Entry 7HP7 (X-ray diffraction, 1.86 A resolution); this record covers chains A and B.

== Chain A ==
Protein: Serine protease subunit NS2B
From: Zika virus
Reference sequence: Q32ZE1 (POLG_ZIKV); residues 46-89 here correspond to UniProt positions 1414-1457 (UniProt number = residue number + 1368)
Sequence (46 residues; numbered 44 to 89; the number before each row is that of its first residue):
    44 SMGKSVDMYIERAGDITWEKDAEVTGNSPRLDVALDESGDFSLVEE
Unresolved in the structure: 44-49, 89
Differences from the reference sequence: expression tag (44-45)

== Chain B ==
Protein: Serine protease NS3
From: Zika virus
Notes: EC 3.4.21.91, 3.6.1.15, 3.6.4.13
Reference sequence: Q32ZE1 (POLG_ZIKV); residues 11-177 here correspond to UniProt positions 1509-1675 (UniProt number = residue number + 1498)
Sequence (168 residues; row label = number of the first residue in the row):
    10 MKEVKKGETTDGVYRVMTRRLLGSTQVGVGVMQEGVFHTMWHVTKGAALR
    60 SGEGRLDPYWGDVKQDLVSYCGPWKLDAAWDGLSEVQLLAVPPGERAKNI
   110 QTLPGIFKTKDGDIGAVALDYPAGTSGSPILDKCGRVIGLYGNGVVIKNG
   160 SYVSAITQGKREEETPVE
Unresolved in the structure: 10-15, 172-177
Disulfides: Cys143 forms a disulfide with the same residue of a neighbouring copy of this chain
Differences from the reference sequence: initiating methionine (10); conflict Lys107 (Arg1605 in Q32ZE1)
Residues lining bound ligands: A1BGN ((8S)-7-{[6-methoxy-2-(piperazin-1-yl)pyrimidin-4-yl]methoxy}-5-methyl[1,2,4]triazolo[1,5-a]pyrimidine): Asp129, Tyr130, Pro131, Ala132, Thr134, Ser135, Tyr150, Gly151, Gly153, Val154, Val155, Tyr161
Swiss-Prot annotation at these positions:
  - active site (Charge relay system): His51, Asp75, Ser135

== Chain A / chain B interface ==
Contacting residue pairs (93):
  Met51(A) with Met26(B); Arg29(B); Val36(B), hydrophobic; Val52(B); Thr53(B); Leu58(B); Arg59(B), hydrogen bond (backbone-backbone)
  Tyr52(A) with Arg24(B); Val25(B); Met26(B), hydrogen bond (backbone-backbone); Arg28(B), hydrogen bond; Ser33(B), hydrogen bond; Arg59(B)
  Ile53(A) with Tyr23(B), hydrophobic; Arg24(B); Met41(B), hydrophobic; Phe46(B), hydrophobic; Arg59(B), hydrogen bond (backbone-backbone)
  Glu54(A) with Tyr23(B); Arg24(B), hydrogen bond (backbone-backbone)
  Arg55(A) with Glu17(B); Thr19(B); Asp20(B), hydrogen bond (side chain-backbone); Gly21(B); Val22(B); Tyr23(B)
  Ala56(A) with Val22(B), hydrogen bond (backbone-backbone); Arg24(B); Val100(B), hydrophobic; Ala106(B)
  Gly57(A) with Gly21(B); Val22(B), hydrogen bond (backbone-backbone)
  Asp58(A) with Leu98(B)
  Ile59(A) with Gly21(B); Val22(B); Val40(B), hydrophobic; Leu98(B), hydrophobic; Leu140(B), hydrophobic; Gly144(B); Val146(B), hydrophobic
  Thr60(A) with Asn108(B), hydrogen bond (backbone-side chain); Leu140(B)
  Trp61(A) with Val95(B); Gln96(B); Gln110(B); Leu140(B); Asp141(B); Lys142(B)
  Glu62(A) with Gln96(B), hydrogen bond (backbone-side chain); Asn108(B)
  Ala65(A) with Gln96(B); Asn108(B)
  Glu66(A) with Ile109(B); Gln110(B), hydrogen bond (backbone-backbone)
  Val67(A) with Glu94(B); Gln110(B)
  Thr68(A) with Ile109(B); Gln110(B), hydrogen bond (backbone-backbone); Thr111(B), hydrogen bond (backbone-side chain); Leu128(B)
  Gly69(A) with Thr111(B); Ala127(B); Leu128(B)
  Asn70(A) with Leu112(B); Ala127(B)
  Ser71(A) with Leu112(B), hydrogen bond (side chain-backbone); Pro113(B); Gly114(B)
  Pro72(A) with Gly114(B); Ile115(B), hydrogen bond (backbone-backbone); Ala127(B)
  Arg73(A) with Ile115(B)
  Leu74(A) with Ile115(B), hydrogen bond (backbone-backbone); Phe116(B); Lys117(B), hydrogen bond (backbone-backbone)
  Asp75(A) with Lys117(B)
  Val76(A) with Phe116(B), hydrophobic; Lys117(B), hydrogen bond (backbone-backbone); Thr118(B)
  Leu78(A) with Lys73(B)
  Asp79(A) with Lys73(B)
  Glu80(A) with Lys73(B)
  Ser81(A) with Val72(B)
  Gly82(A) with Val72(B); Lys73(B); Asn152(B), hydrogen bond (backbone-side chain)
  Phe84(A) with Asn152(B); Gly153(B); Val154(B); Ala164(B), hydrophobic
  Leu86(A) with Val154(B), hydrophobic; Val155(B); Ile156(B), hydrophobic
Interface residues without a listed pair, chain A (33 interface residues in all): Asp50, Ser85
Interface residues without a listed pair, chain B (59 interface residues in all): Thr27, Ala57, Ser60, Leu65, Ile123, Pro138, Val162

== Overview ==
33 residues of chain A face 59 of chain B across their interface; the contacts include 20 hydrogen bonds.
Polar contacts include Tyr52(A)-Arg28(B), Tyr52(A)-Ser33(B) and Arg55(A)-Asp20(B). Bound to chain B: compound
A1BGN. UniProt lists 3 active-site residues on chain B.
Chain A is Serine protease subunit NS2B and chain B is Serine protease NS3, both from Zika virus; the
structure, PanDDA analysis group deposition -- Crystal Structure of ZIKV NS2B-NS3 protease in complex with
ASAP-0014939-001, was determined by X-ray diffraction.
